Entry 1AR6 (X-ray diffraction, 2.90 A resolution); this record covers chains 2 and 4 of the 5 polymer chains in the assembly.

[Chain 2]
Protein: P1/mahoney poliovirus
From: Human poliovirus 1
Notes: fragment: virus protomer; engineered mutation(s): CHAIN 1, P95S, V160I
UniProtKB: P03300 (POLH_POL1M); residues 1-272 here correspond to UniProt positions 69-340 (UniProt number = residue number + 68)
Amino-acid sequence (272 residues; each row starts with the number of its first residue):
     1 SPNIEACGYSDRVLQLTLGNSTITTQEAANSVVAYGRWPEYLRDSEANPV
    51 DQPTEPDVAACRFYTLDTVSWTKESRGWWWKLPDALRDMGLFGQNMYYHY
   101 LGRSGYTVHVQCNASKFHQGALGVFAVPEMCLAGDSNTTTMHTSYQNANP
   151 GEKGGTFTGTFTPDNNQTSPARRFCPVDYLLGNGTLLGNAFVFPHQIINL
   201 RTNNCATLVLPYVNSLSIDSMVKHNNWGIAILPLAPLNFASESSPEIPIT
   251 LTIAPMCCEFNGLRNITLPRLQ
Unresolved in the structure: 1-4

[Chain 4]
Protein: P1/mahoney poliovirus
From: Human poliovirus 1
Notes: fragment: virus protomer; engineered mutation(s): CHAIN 1, P95S, V160I
UniProtKB: P03299 (POLG_POL1M); residues 2-69 here correspond to UniProt positions 1-68 (UniProt number = residue number - 1)
Amino-acid sequence (68 residues; row label = number of the first residue in the row):
     2 GAQVSSQKVGAHENSNRAYGGSTINYTTINYYRDSASNAASKQDFSQDPS
    52 KFTEPIKDVLIKTAPMLN
Unresolved in the structure: 15-22

[How chain 2 and chain 4 interact]
Pairs across the interface (18):
  S10(2) - N69(4)  hydrogen bond (side chain-backbone)
  D11(2) - D59(4)
  D11(2) - M67(4)
  D11(2) - N69(4)  hydrogen bond (backbone-backbone)
  R12(2) - L68(4)
  R12(2) - N69(4)
  A29(2) - L68(4)  hydrophobic
  N30(2) - I57(4)
  N30(2) - K58(4)
  N30(2) - D59(4)  hydrogen bond (side chain-backbone)
  S31(2) - I57(4)
  S31(2) - K58(4)  hydrogen bond (backbone-backbone)
  V32(2) - P56(4)
  V33(2) - P56(4)  hydrogen bond (backbone-backbone)
  Y35(2) - K52(4)
  Y35(2) - F53(4)  hydrophobic
  W38(2) - K58(4)
  T202(2) - L68(4)
Other interface residues (no listed pair), chain 2 (13 interface residues in all): A28, G36

[In short]
The interface between chain 2 and chain 4 involves 13 residues on one side and 9 on the other; the contacts
include 5 hydrogen bonds. Polar contacts include S10(2)-N69(4), D11(2)-N69(4) and N30(2)-D59(4).
Chain 2 is P1/mahoney poliovirus and chain 4 is P1/mahoney poliovirus, both from Human poliovirus 1; the
structure, P1/mahoney poliovirus, double mutant V1160I +P1095S, was determined by X-ray diffraction (same
publication as 1AR7, 1AR8, 1AR9, 1ASJ and 1AL2).
